PDB entry 3A2X | X-ray diffraction, 1.90 A resolution | chains E and F of the 10 polymer chains in the assembly

Chain E (and F):
Name: Probable peroxiredoxin
From: Aeropyrum pernix
Notes: EC 1.11.1.15; chain F of this document is another copy of the same molecule, construct and numbering; everything in this record applies to it too
UniProtKB: Q9Y9L0 (TDXH_AERPE); numbering as in UniProt (aligned over 2-250)
Sequence (249 residues; each row starts with the number of its first residue):
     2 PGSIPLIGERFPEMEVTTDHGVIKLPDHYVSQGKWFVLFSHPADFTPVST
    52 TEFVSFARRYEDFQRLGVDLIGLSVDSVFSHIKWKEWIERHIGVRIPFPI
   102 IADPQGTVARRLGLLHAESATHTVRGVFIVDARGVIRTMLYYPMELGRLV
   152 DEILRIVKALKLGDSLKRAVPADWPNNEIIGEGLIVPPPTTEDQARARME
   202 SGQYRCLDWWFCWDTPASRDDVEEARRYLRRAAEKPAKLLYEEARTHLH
Disordered / not traced: 245-250 (chain F: 246-250)
Differences from the reference sequence: engineered mutation Ser50 (Cys in Q9Y9L0)
Curated features (UniProtKB/Swiss-Prot):
  - binding site (substrate): Arg126
  - mutagenesis: Cys207 (C207S: Reduces enzyme activity), Cys213 (C213S: Abolishes enzyme activity)

Chain E / chain F interface:
Contacting residue pairs (183):
  Pro2(E) with Ile5(F); Leu7(F); Glu10(F); Arg112(F)
  Gly3(E) with Ser4(F); Ile5(F), hydrogen bond (backbone-backbone); Leu7(F)
  Ser4(E) with Gly3(F)
  Ile5(E) with Pro2(F); Gly3(F), hydrogen bond (backbone-backbone); Ile5(F), hydrophobic
  Leu7(E) with Pro2(F); Gly3(F); Leu116(F); His117(F)
  Ile8(E) with His117(F), hydrogen bond (backbone-side chain); Ala118(F), hydrogen bond (backbone-backbone); Glu119(F), hydrogen bond (backbone-backbone); Tyr142(F); Tyr143(F); Pro144(F), hydrophobic
  Gly9(E) with Ala118(F)
  Glu10(E) with Pro2(F); Ala118(F)
  Phe46(E) with Trp211(F)
  Thr47(E) with Trp211(F)
  Pro48(E) with Ile186(F), hydrophobic; Pro189(F); Trp211(F); Phe212(F), hydrophobic
  Val49(E) with Ala170(F), hydrophobic; Val171(F); Ile186(F), hydrophobic
  Thr51(E) with Trp211(F); Phe212(F)
  Thr52(E) with Pro172(F); Ala173(F), hydrogen bond (side chain-backbone); Asn178(F); Ile180(F); Phe212(F)
  Glu53(E) with Ala173(F)
  Val55(E) with Ile180(F), hydrophobic
  Ser56(E) with Asp174(F), hydrogen bond; Glu179(F)
  Arg59(E) with Glu179(F), salt bridge
  Arg60(E) with Asp174(F), salt bridge; Glu179(F), salt bridge
  Trp85(E) with Trp211(F)
  Trp88(E) with Leu208(F); Asp209(F), hydrogen bond; Trp211(F)
  Ile93(E) with Leu208(F), hydrophobic
  Leu116(E) with Leu7(F)
  His117(E) with Leu7(F); Ile8(F), hydrogen bond (side chain-backbone); Met140(F)
  Ala118(E) with Ile8(F), hydrogen bond (backbone-backbone); Gly9(F); Glu10(F)
  Glu119(E) with Ile8(F), hydrogen bond (backbone-backbone)
  Arg138(E) with Pro144(F); Glu146(F), salt bridge
  Thr139(E) with Tyr142(F); Pro144(F)
  Met140(E) with His117(F); Leu141(F); Tyr142(F), hydrogen bond (backbone-backbone)
  Leu141(E) with Met140(F); Leu141(F), hydrophobic; Tyr143(F), hydrophobic
  Tyr142(E) with Ile8(F); Thr139(F); Met140(F), hydrogen bond (backbone-backbone); Tyr142(F), hydrophobic
  Tyr143(E) with Ile8(F); Leu141(F), hydrophobic; Glu153(F), hydrogen bond; Ile157(F)
  Pro144(E) with Ile8(F); Arg138(F); Thr139(F)
  Glu146(E) with Arg138(F), salt bridge; Leu161(F); Ala170(F); Val171(F), hydrogen bond (backbone-backbone)
  Leu147(E) with Ile157(F), hydrophobic; Ala160(F), hydrophobic; Val171(F), hydrophobic
  Gly148(E) with Arg156(F), hydrogen bond (backbone-side chain); Val171(F), hydrogen bond (backbone-backbone); Ala173(F)
  Arg149(E) with Arg156(F); Ala173(F); Asp174(F), hydrogen bond (backbone-backbone)
  Leu150(E) with Glu153(F); Arg156(F); Asp174(F)
  Val151(E) with Asp174(F), hydrogen bond (backbone-side chain)
  Glu153(E) with Tyr143(F), hydrogen bond; Leu150(F)
  Arg156(E) with Gly148(F), hydrogen bond (side chain-backbone); Leu150(F)
  Ile157(E) with Tyr143(F); Leu147(F), hydrophobic
  Ala160(E) with Leu147(F), hydrophobic
  Leu161(E) with Glu146(F)
  Ala170(E) with Val49(F), hydrophobic; Glu146(F)
  Val171(E) with Val49(F); Glu146(F), hydrogen bond (backbone-backbone); Leu147(F); Gly148(F), hydrogen bond (backbone-backbone)
  Pro172(E) with Thr52(F)
  Ala173(E) with Thr52(F), hydrogen bond (backbone-side chain); Glu53(F); Arg149(F)
  Asp174(E) with Ser56(F), hydrogen bond; Arg149(F), hydrogen bond (backbone-backbone); Leu150(F); Val151(F), hydrogen bond (side chain-backbone)
  Asn177(E) with Ala233(F), hydrogen bond (side chain-backbone); Ala234(F), hydrogen bond (side chain-backbone); Glu235(F); Lys236(F), hydrogen bond (side chain-backbone); Pro237(F)
  Asn178(E) with Thr52(F); Pro237(F); Leu240(F)
  Glu179(E) with Ser56(F); Arg59(F); Arg60(F), salt bridge; Pro237(F); Leu240(F); Leu241(F), hydrogen bond (backbone-backbone)
  Ile180(E) with Thr52(F); Val55(F), hydrophobic; Ile93(F), hydrophobic; Leu240(F); Leu241(F); Tyr242(F), hydrogen bond (backbone-backbone)
  Ile181(E) with Leu240(F)
  Gly182(E) with Leu240(F)
  Glu183(E) with Lys236(F), salt bridge
  Ile186(E) with Pro48(F), hydrophobic; Val49(F), hydrophobic
  Pro189(E) with Pro48(F)
  Leu208(E) with Trp88(F); Ala245(F), hydrophobic
  Asp209(E) with Trp88(F), hydrogen bond
  Trp211(E) with Phe46(F); Thr47(F); Pro48(F); Thr51(F); Trp88(F), hydrophobic
  Phe212(E) with Pro48(F), hydrophobic; Thr51(F); Thr52(F)
  Trp214(E) with Tyr242(F), hydrophobic
  Arg227(E) with Ala234(F); Lys236(F)
  Leu230(E) with Leu150(F), hydrophobic; Ala233(F); Ala234(F)
  Arg231(E) with Ala234(F)
  Ala233(E) with Asn177(F), hydrogen bond (backbone-side chain); Leu230(F)
  Ala234(E) with Asn177(F), hydrogen bond (backbone-side chain); Leu230(F); Arg231(F)
  Glu235(E) with Asn177(F), hydrogen bond (backbone-side chain)
  Lys236(E) with Asn177(F); Arg227(F)
  Pro237(E) with Asn177(F); Asn178(F)
  Leu240(E) with Asn178(F); Glu179(F); Ile180(F); Ile181(F); Gly182(F)
  Leu241(E) with Glu179(F), hydrogen bond (backbone-backbone); Ile180(F)
  Tyr242(E) with Ile180(F), hydrogen bond (backbone-backbone); Trp214(F), hydrophobic
Other interface residues (no listed pair), chain E (79 interface residues in all): Pro6, Val125, Pro176, Val187, Lys239
Other interface residues (no listed pair), chain F (80 interface residues in all): Pro6, Trp85, Val125, Glu183, Arg232, Lys239

Overview:
79 residues of chain E face 80 of chain F across their interface, with 38 hydrogen bonds and 7 salt bridges.
Among the polar pairs are Arg59(E)-Glu179(F), Arg60(E)-Asp174(F) and Arg60(E)-Glu179(F). UniProt lists
substrate-binding residue Arg126(E) and 2 mutagenesis sites on chain E.
Chain E and chain F are both Probable peroxiredoxin (Aeropyrum pernix); the structure, Peroxiredoxin (C50S)
from Aeropyrum pernix K1 (acetate-bound form), was determined by X-ray diffraction, deposited together with
3A2V, 3A2W and 3A5W.
